PDB entry 2G5I | X-ray diffraction, 3.35 A resolution | chains B and C of the 3 polymer chains in the assembly

== Chain B ==
Molecule: Aspartyl/glutamyl-tRNA(Asn/Gln) amidotransferase subunit B
Source organism: Staphylococcus aureus
Notes: EC 6.3.5.-
UniProtKB: P64201 (GATB_STAAM); residue numbers follow UniProt; this construct covers 1-475
Chain sequence (483 residues; row label = number of the first residue in the row):
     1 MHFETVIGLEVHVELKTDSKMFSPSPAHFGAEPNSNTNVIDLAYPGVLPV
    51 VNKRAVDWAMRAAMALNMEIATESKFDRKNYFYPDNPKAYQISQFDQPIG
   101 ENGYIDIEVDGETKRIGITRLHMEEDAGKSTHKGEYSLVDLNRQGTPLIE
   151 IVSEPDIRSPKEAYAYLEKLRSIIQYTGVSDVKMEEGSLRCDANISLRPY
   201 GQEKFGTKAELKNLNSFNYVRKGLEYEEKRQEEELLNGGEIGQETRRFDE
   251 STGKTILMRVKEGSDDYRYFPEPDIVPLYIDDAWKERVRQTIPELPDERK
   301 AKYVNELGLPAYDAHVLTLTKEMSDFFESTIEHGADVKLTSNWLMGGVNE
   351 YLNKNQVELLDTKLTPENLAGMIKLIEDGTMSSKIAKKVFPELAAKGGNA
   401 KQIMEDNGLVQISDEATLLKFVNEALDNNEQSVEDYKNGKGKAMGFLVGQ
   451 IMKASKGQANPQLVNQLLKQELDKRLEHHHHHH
Unresolved in the structure: 1, 412-483
Sequence notes: expression tag (476-483)
Ion coordination: Mg2+: H12, E124, E150
Small-molecule neighbours: ADP (adenosine-5'-diphosphate): V6, I7, G8, E10, V152, S153, E154, P155, N194, I195, S196, F205, G206, T207, K208, E210
From the paper describing this entry:
  - binding site for ADP: V6, E10, P155, N194, S196, F205
  - catalytic residues: K79 (proposed by the authors, not directly observed)

== Chain C ==
Molecule: Aspartyl/glutamyl-tRNA(Asn/Gln) amidotransferase subunit C
Source organism: Staphylococcus aureus
Notes: EC 6.3.5.-
UniProtKB: P68807 (GATC_STAAM); numbering as in UniProt (aligned over 1-100)
Chain sequence (100 residues; each row starts with the number of its first residue):
     1 MTKVTREEVEHIANLARLQISPEETEEMANTLESILDFAKQNDSADTEGV
    51 EPTYHVLDLQNVLREDKAIKGIPQELALKNAKETEDGQFKVPTIMNEEDA
Unresolved in the structure: 1-2

== Interface between chain B and chain C ==
Contacting residue pairs (80; chain B residue first):
  T17(B) - D66(C)
  D18(B) - D66(C)  hydrogen bond (backbone-side chain)
  D18(B) - A68(C)
  S19(B) - R64(C)  hydrogen bond
  S19(B) - D66(C)  hydrogen bond
  S19(B) - K67(C)
  K20(B) - R64(C)  hydrogen bond (backbone-side chain)
  F22(B) - R64(C)
  S23(B) - R64(C)  hydrogen bond (backbone-side chain)
  P24(B) - R64(C)
  P24(B) - A68(C)
  P24(B) - I69(C)  hydrogen bond (backbone-backbone)
  S25(B) - I69(C)
  P26(B) - A68(C)  hydrophobic
  P26(B) - I69(C)
  P33(B) - Q74(C)
  P33(B) - D86(C)
  P33(B) - G87(C)
  P33(B) - Q88(C)
  N34(B) - Q74(C)
  N34(B) - F89(C)
  S35(B) - I72(C)
  T37(B) - G71(C)
  T37(B) - I72(C)  hydrogen bond (backbone-backbone)
  L42(B) - A77(C)  hydrophobic
  Y44(B) - L76(C)
  Y44(B) - A77(C)
  Y44(B) - N80(C)  hydrogen bond
  V50(B) - R64(C)  hydrogen bond (backbone-side chain)
  V51(B) - L63(C)  hydrophobic
  V51(B) - R64(C)  hydrogen bond (backbone-backbone)
  N52(B) - R64(C)
  N52(B) - D66(C)  hydrogen bond
  K53(B) - L63(C)
  K53(B) - R64(C)  hydrogen bond (backbone-backbone)
  K53(B) - E65(C)  salt bridge
  R54(B) - D66(C)  salt bridge
  F82(B) - L15(C)
  F82(B) - A16(C)  hydrophobic
  F82(B) - R17(C)
  P84(B) - V91(C)  hydrophobic
  H132(B) - T93(C)
  E135(B) - T93(C)
  E135(B) - I94(C)
  Y136(B) - E85(C)  hydrogen bond
  Y136(B) - K90(C)
  Y136(B) - V91(C)
  Y136(B) - T93(C)
  S137(B) - F89(C)
  S137(B) - K90(C)
  S137(B) - V91(C)  hydrogen bond (backbone-backbone)
  S137(B) - T93(C)  hydrogen bond
  L138(B) - E85(C)
  L138(B) - D86(C)
  L138(B) - Q88(C)
  L138(B) - F89(C)
  L138(B) - K90(C)
  V139(B) - Q88(C)
  V139(B) - F89(C)  hydrogen bond (backbone-backbone)
  V139(B) - V91(C)  hydrophobic
  D140(B) - Q88(C)
  L141(B) - F89(C)  hydrophobic
  R259(B) - D99(C)  salt bridge
  D266(B) - L15(C)
  P271(B) - Y54(C)  hydrophobic
  E272(B) - H55(C)  hydrogen bond (backbone-side chain)
  P273(B) - H55(C)  hydrogen bond (backbone-side chain)
  I275(B) - H55(C)  hydrogen bond (backbone-side chain)
  V276(B) - H55(C)
  V276(B) - L59(C)
  V276(B) - Q60(C)
  V276(B) - N61(C)
  V276(B) - V62(C)
  P277(B) - H55(C)
  P277(B) - N61(C)
  L278(B) - N61(C)
  L278(B) - L63(C)  hydrophobic
  Y279(B) - Q60(C)
  Y279(B) - N61(C)
  W284(B) - N61(C)
Interface residues without a listed pair, chain B (49 interface residues in all): M21, E32, N36, N38, V56, T131, R268, D281
Interface residues without a listed pair, chain C (37 interface residues in all): L57, K70, P73, P92, N96

== Overview ==
49 residues of chain B face 37 of chain C across their interface, with 19 hydrogen bonds and 3 salt bridges.
Polar pairs include K53(B)-E65(C), R54(B)-D66(C) and R259(B)-D99(C). Bound to chain B: ADP. From the paper:
the catalytic residue K79(B); a binding site for ADP at V6(B), E10(B) and P155(B) among others.
Here chain B is Aspartyl/glutamyl-tRNA(Asn/Gln) amidotransferase subunit B and chain C is
Aspartyl/glutamyl-tRNA(Asn/Gln) amidotransferase subunit C, both from Staphylococcus aureus. Entry 2G5I
(Structure of tRNA-Dependent Amidotransferase GatCAB complexed with ADP-AlF4) was determined by X-ray
diffraction (same publication as 2DF4, 2DQN, 2F2A and 2G5H).
